Entry 3J1N (electron microscopy, 16.00 A resolution (very low resolution: no residue pairs are listed; an interface is given only as per-side residue counts)); this record covers chains A and B of the 12 polymer chains in the assembly.

== Chain A ==
Name: DNA-directed RNA polymerase II subunit RPB1
Organism: Saccharomyces cerevisiae
Notes: EC 2.7.7.6
UniProtKB: P04050 (RPB1_YEAST); the construct lacks a stretch of the UniProt sequence and is renumbered around it, so the offset changes along the chain: 1-1081 = UniProt 1-1081; 1082-1131 = UniProt 1092-1141; 1142-1455 = UniProt 1142-1455
Chain sequence (1455 residues; numbered 1 to 1455 plus 10 insertion-coded residues; 10 numbers in that range are skipped by the numbering (no residue carries them; nothing is unmodelled there); the number before each row is that of its first residue; a row labelled like 1081A-1081J holds insertion residues (1081A, then the next letters in order)):
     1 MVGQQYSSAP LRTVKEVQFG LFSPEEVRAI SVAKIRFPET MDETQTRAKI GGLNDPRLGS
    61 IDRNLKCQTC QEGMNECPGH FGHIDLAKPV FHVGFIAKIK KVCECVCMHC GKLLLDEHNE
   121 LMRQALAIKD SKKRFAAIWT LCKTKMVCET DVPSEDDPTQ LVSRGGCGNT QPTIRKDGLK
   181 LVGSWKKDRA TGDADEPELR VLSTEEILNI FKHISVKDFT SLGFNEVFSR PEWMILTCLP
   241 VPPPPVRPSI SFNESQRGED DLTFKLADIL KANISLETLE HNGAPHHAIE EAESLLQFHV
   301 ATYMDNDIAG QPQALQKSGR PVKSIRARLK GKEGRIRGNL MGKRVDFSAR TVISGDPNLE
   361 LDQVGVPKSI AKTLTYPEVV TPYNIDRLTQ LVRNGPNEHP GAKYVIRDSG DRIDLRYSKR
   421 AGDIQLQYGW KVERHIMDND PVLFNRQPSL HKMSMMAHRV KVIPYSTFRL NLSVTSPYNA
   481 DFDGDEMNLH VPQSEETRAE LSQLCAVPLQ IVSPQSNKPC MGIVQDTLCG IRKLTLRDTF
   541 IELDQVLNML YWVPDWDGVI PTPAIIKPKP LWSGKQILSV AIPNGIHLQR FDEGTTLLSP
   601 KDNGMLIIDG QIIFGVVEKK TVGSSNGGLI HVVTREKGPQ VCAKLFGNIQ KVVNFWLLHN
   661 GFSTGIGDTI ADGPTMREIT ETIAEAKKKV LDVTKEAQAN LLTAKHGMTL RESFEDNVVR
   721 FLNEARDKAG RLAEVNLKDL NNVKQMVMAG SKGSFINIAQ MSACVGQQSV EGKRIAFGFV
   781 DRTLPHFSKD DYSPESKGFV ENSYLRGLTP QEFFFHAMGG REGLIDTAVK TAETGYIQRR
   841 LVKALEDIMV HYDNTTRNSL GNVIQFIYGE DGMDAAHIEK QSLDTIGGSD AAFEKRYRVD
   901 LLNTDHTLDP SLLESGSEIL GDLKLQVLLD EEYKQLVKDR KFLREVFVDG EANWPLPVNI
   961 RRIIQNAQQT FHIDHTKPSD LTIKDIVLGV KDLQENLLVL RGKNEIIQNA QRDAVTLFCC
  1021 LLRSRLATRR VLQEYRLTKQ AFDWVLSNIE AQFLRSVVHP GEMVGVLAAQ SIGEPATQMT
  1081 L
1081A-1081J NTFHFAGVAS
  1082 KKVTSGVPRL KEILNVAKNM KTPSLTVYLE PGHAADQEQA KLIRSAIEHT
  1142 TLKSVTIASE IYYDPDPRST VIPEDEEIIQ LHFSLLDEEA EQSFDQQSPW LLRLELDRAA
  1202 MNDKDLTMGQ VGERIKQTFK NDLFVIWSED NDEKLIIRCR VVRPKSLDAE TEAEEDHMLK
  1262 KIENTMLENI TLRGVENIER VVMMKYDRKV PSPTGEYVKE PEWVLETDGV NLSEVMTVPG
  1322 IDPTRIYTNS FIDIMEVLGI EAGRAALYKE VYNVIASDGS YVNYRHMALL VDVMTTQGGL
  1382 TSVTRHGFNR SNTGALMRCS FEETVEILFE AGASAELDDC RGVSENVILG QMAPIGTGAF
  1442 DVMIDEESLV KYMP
Unresolved in the structure: 1, 187-194, 345, 808, 1081A-1081J, 1177-1186, 1244-1253, 1394, 1436

== Chain B ==
Name: DNA-directed RNA polymerase II subunit RPB2
Organism: Saccharomyces cerevisiae
Notes: EC 2.7.7.6
UniProtKB: P08518 (RPB2_YEAST); residue numbers follow UniProt; this construct covers 1-1224
Chain sequence (1224 residues; numbered 1 to 1224; the number before each row is that of its first residue):
     1 MSDLANSEKY YDEDPYGFED ESAPITAEDS WAVISAFFRE KGLVSQQLDS FNQFVDYTLQ
    61 DIICEDSTLI LEQLAQHTTE SDNISRKYEI SFGKIYVTKP MVNESDGVTH ALYPQEARLR
   121 NLTYSSGLFV DVKKRTYEAI DVPGRELKYE LIAEESEDDS ESGKVFIGRL PIMLRSKNCY
   181 LSEATESDLY KLKECPFDMG GYFIINGSEK VLIAQERSAG NIVQVFKKAA PSPISHVAEI
   241 RSALEKGSRF ISTLQVKLYG REGSSARTIK ATLPYIKQDI PIVIIFRALG IIPDGEILEH
   301 ICYDVNDWQM LEMLKPCVED GFVIQDRETA LDFIGRRGTA LGIKKEKRIQ YAKDILQKEF
   361 LPHITQLEGF ESRKAFFLGY MINRLLLCAL DRKDQDDRDH FGKKRLDLAG PLLAQLFKTL
   421 FKKLTKDIFR YMQRTVEEAH DFNMKLAINA KTITSGLKYA LATGNWGEQK KAMSSRAGVS
   481 QVLNRYTYSS TLSHLRRTNT PIGRDGKLAK PRQLHNTHWG LVCPAETPEG QACGLVKNLS
   541 LMSCISVGTD PMPIITFLSE WGMEPLEDYV PHQSPDATRV FVNGVWHGVH RNPARLMETL
   601 RTLRRKGDIN PEVSMIRDIR EKELKIFTDA GRVYRPLFIV EDDESLGHKE LKVRKGHIAK
   661 LMATEYQDIE GGFEDVEEYT WSSLLNEGLV EYIDAEEEES ILIAMQPEDL EPAEANEEND
   721 LDVDPAKRIR VSHHATTFTH CEIHPSMILG VAASIIPFPD HNQSPRNTYQ SAMGKQAMGV
   781 FLTNYNVRMD TMANILYYPQ KPLGTTRAME YLKFRELPAG QNAIVAIACY SGYNQEDSMI
   841 MNQSSIDRGL FRSLFFRSYM DQEKKYGMSI TETFEKPQRT NTLRMKHGTY DKLDDDGLIA
   901 PGVRVSGEDV IIGKTTPISP DEEELGQRTA YHSKRDASTP LRSTENGIVD QVLVTTNQDG
   961 LKFVKVRVRT TKIPQIGDKF ASRHGQKGTI GITYRREDMP FTAEGIVPDL IINPHAIPSR
  1021 MTVAHLIECL LSKVAALSGN EGDASPFTDI TVEGISKLLR EHGYQSRGFE VMYNGHTGKK
  1081 LMAQIFFGPT YYQRLRHMVD DKIHARARGP MQVLTRQPVE GRSRDGGLRF GEMERDCMIA
  1141 HGAASFLKER LMEASDAFRV HICGICGLMT VIAKLNHNQF ECKGCDNKID IYQIHIPYAA
  1201 KLLFQELMAM NITPRLYTDR SRDF
Unresolved in the structure: 1-19, 71-89, 135-163, 218, 336-344, 405, 438-445, 468-476, 503-508, 669-677, 716-721, 920-932, 1150

== Interface between chain A and chain B ==
At this resolution (16 A) residue pairs are not listed: 122 residues of chain A and 118 of chain B lie at the interface.

== Overview ==
122 residues of chain A face 118 of chain B across their interface.
Here chain A is DNA-directed RNA polymerase II subunit RPB1 and chain B is DNA-directed RNA polymerase II
subunit RPB2, both from Saccharomyces cerevisiae. Entry 3J1N (Cryo-EM map of a yeast minimal preinitiation
complex interacting with the Mediator Head module) was determined by electron microscopy (same publication as
3J1O).
